PDB entry 2CDH | X-ray diffraction, 4.20 A resolution (low resolution: residue-level contacts below are approximate; hydrogen-bond / salt-bridge calls are withheld) | chains C and D of the 36 polymer chains in the assembly

== Chain C (and D) ==
Protein: Ketoacyl synthase
From: Thermomyces lanuginosus
Notes: chain D of this document is another copy of the same molecule, construct and numbering; everything in this record applies to it too
Amino-acid sequence (406 residues; numbered 1 to 406; the number before each row is that of its first residue):
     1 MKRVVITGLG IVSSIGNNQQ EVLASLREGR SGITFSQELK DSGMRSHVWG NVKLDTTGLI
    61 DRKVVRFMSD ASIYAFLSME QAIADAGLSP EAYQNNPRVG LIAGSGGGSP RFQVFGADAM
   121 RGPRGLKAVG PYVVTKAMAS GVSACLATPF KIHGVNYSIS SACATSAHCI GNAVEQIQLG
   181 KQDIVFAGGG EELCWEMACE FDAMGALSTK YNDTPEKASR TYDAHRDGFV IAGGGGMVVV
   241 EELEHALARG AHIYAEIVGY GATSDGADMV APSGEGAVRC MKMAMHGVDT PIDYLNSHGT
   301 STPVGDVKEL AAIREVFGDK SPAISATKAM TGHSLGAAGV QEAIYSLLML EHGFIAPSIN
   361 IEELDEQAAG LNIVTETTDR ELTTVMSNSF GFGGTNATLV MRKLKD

== How chain C and chain D interact ==
Contacting residue pairs (33; chain C residue first):
  Ser-42(C) / Gly-125(D)
  Ser-42(C) / Leu-126(D)
  Gly-43(C) / Leu-126(D)
  Gly-107(C) / Met-138(D)
  Gly-108(C) / Met-138(D)
  Gly-108(C) / Ala-139(D)
  Pro-110(C) / Gln-113(D)
  Pro-110(C) / Ala-137(D)
  Arg-111(C) / Gln-113(D)
  Phe-112(C) / Gln-113(D)
  Gln-113(C) / Pro-110(D)
  Gln-113(C) / Arg-111(D)
  Gln-113(C) / Phe-112(D)
  Gln-113(C) / Gln-113(D)
  Val-114(C) / Phe-112(D)
  Val-114(C) / Gln-113(D)
  Val-114(C) / Val-114(D)
  Val-114(C) / Phe-115(D)
  Phe-115(C) / Val-114(D)
  Gly-116(C) / Glu-196(D)
  Gly-125(C) / Ser-42(D)
  Leu-126(C) / Ser-42(D)
  Pro-131(C) / Glu-200(D)
  Met-138(C) / Gly-107(D)
  Met-138(C) / Gly-108(D)
  Ala-139(C) / Ala-139(D)
  Ser-140(C) / Ser-160(D)
  His-153(C) / Ser-264(D)
  Met-197(C) / Val-134(D)
  Glu-200(C) / Pro-131(D)
  Ser-264(C) / His-153(D)
  Gly-266(C) / Asn-95(D)
  Gly-266(C) / His-153(D)
Other interface residues (no listed pair), chain C (32 interface residues in all): Asn-95, Ala-117, Lys-127, Tyr-132, Val-134, Ser-158, Ser-160, Glu-196, Cys-199, Ala-203
Other interface residues (no listed pair), chain D (32 interface residues in all): Gly-43, Gly-116, Lys-127, Tyr-132, Tyr-157, Ile-159, Met-197, Cys-199, Ala-203, Gly-266

== In short ==
Chain C and chain D each contribute 32 residues to their interface.
Chain C and chain D are both Ketoacyl synthase (Thermomyces lanuginosus); the structure, Architecture of the
thermomyces lanuginosus fungal fatty acid synthase at 5 angstrom resolution, was determined by X-ray
diffraction.
